8F2B - chains B and R of the 7 polymer chains in the assembly; structure by electron microscopy, 2.00 A resolution.

== Chain B ==
Name: Guanine nucleotide-binding protein G(I)/G(S)/G(T) subunit beta-1
Source organism: Homo sapiens
UniProt: P62873 (GBB1_HUMAN); residues 2-340 here = UniProt positions 2-340
Sequence (350 residues; numbered -9 to 340; the number before each row is that of its first residue; numbers below 1 keep their minus sign (Met-9 is residue -9)):
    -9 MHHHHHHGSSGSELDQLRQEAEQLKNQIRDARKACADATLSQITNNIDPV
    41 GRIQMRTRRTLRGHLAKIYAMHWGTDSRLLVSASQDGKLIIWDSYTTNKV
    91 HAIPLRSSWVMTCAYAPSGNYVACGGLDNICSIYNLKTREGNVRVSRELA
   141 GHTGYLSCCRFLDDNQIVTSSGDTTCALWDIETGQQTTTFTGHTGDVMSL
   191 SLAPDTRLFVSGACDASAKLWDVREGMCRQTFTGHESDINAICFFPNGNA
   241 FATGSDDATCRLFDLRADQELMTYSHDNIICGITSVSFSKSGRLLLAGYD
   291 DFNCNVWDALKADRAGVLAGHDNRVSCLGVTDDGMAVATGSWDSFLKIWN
Disordered / not traced: -9 to 1
Differences from the reference sequence: expression tag (-9 to 1)
Swiss-Prot annotation at these positions:
  - modified residue: Ser2 (N-acetylserine), His266 (Phosphohistidine)
  - natural variant: Leu30 (L30F: In MRD42; uncertain significance), Arg52 (R52G: In MRD42), Gly64 (G64V: In MRD42), Asp76 (D76E: In MRD42; D76G: In MRD42), Gly77 (G77S: In MRD42), Lys78 (K78R: In MRD42), Ile80 (I80N: In MRD42; I80T: In MRD42), His91 (H91R: In MRD42; uncertain significance), Ala92 (A92T: In MRD42), Pro94 (P94S: In MRD42), Leu95 (L95P: In MRD42), Arg96 (R96L: In MRD42), 5 further natural variant entries in UniProt

== Chain R ==
Name: Calcitonin receptor
Source organism: Homo sapiens
UniProt: P30988 (CALCR_HUMAN), isoform P30988-2; residues 25-474 here = UniProt positions 25-474
Sequence (501 residues; row label = number of the first residue in the row; numbers below 1 keep their minus sign (Met-7 is residue -7)):
    -7 MKTIIALSYIFCLVFADYKDDDDLEVLFQGPAAFSNQTYPTIEPKPFLYV
    43 VGRKKMMDAQYKCYDRMQQLPAYQGEGPYCNRTWDGWLCWDDTPAGVLSY
    93 QFCPDYFPDFDPSEKVTKYCDEKGVWFKHPENNRTWSNYTMCNAFTPEKL
   143 KNAYVLYYLAIVGHSLSIFTLVISLGIFVFFRSLGCQRVTLHKNMFLTYI
   193 LNSMIIIIHLVEVVPNGELVRRDPVSCKILHFFHQYMMACNYFWMLCEGI
   243 YLHTLIVVAVFTEKQRLRWYYLLGWGFPLVPTTIHAITRAVYFNDNCWLS
   293 VETHLLYIIHGPVMAALVVNFFFLLNIVRVLVTKMRETHEAESHMYLKAV
   343 KATMILVPLLGIQFVVFPWRPSNKMLGKIYDYVMHSLIHFQGFFVATIYC
   393 FCNNEVQTTVKRQWAQFKIQWNQRWGRRPSNRSARAAAAAAEAGDIPIYI
   443 CHQELRNEPANNQGEESAEIIPLNIIEQESSAPAGLEVLFQGPHHHHHHH
   493 H
Disordered / not traced: -7 to 40, 410-493
Cystine bridges: Cys55-Cys81, Cys72-Cys112, Cys95-Cys134, Cys219-Cys289
Covalent attachments: N-acetylglucosamine (NAG) linked to Asn73, Asn125, Asn130
Differences from the reference sequence: expression tag (-7 to 24, 475-493); conflict Leu447 (Pro in P30988)
Residues lining bound ligands:
  - N-hexadecanoyl-L-glutamic acid (D6M): Tyr149, Tyr150, Ile153, Ser157, Ile160, Phe161, Val164, Ile199, Val203, Pro207
  - P42 ((2S)-2-{[(1R)-1-hydroxyhexadecyl]oxy}-3-{[(1R)-1-hydroxyoctadecyl]oxy}propyl 2-(trimethylammonio)ethyl phosphate): Lys143, Tyr146, Val147, Tyr150, Leu151, Val154, Leu158, Tyr374, Ser378, Phe382, Phe385, Phe386
Swiss-Prot annotation at these positions:
  - glycosylation (N-linked (GlcNAc...) asparagine): Asn28, Asn73, Asn125, Asn130
  - natural variant: Leu447 (L447P: Probable protective factor against osteoporosis)

== Interface between chain B and chain R ==
Residue-residue contacts (5):
  Arg46(B) - Gln408(R)  hydrogen bond
  Ala309(B) - Gln408(R)
  Asp312(B) - Ser175(R)
  Asp312(B) - Arg404(R)  salt bridge
  Asp312(B) - Gln405(R)
Interface residues without a listed pair, chain B (6 interface residues in all): Arg52, Gly310, His311
Interface residues without a listed pair, chain R (5 interface residues in all): Arg174

== In short ==
The interface between chain B and chain R involves 6 residues on one side and 5 on the other; the contacts
include 1 hydrogen bond and 1 salt bridge. Polar contacts include Asp312(B)-Arg404(R) and Arg46(B)-Gln408(R).
Chain R binds N-hexadecanoyl-L-glutamic acid and compound P42.
Chain B is Guanine nucleotide-binding protein G(I)/G(S)/G(T) subunit beta-1 and chain R is Calcitonin
receptor, both from Homo sapiens; the structure, Amylin 3 Receptor in complex with Gs and Pramlintide analogue
peptide San45, was determined by electron microscopy (same publication as 8F0J, 8F0K and 8F2A).
